3C28 - chains A and B of the 4 polymer chains in the assembly; structure by X-ray diffraction, 2.60 A resolution.

Chain A (and B):
Protein: Recombinase cre
Organism: Bacteriophage P1
Notes: chain B of this document is another copy of the same molecule, construct and numbering; everything in this record applies to it too
UniProt: P06956 (RECR_BPP1); residues 20-341 here = UniProt positions 20-341
Sequence (322 residues; each row starts with the number of its first residue):
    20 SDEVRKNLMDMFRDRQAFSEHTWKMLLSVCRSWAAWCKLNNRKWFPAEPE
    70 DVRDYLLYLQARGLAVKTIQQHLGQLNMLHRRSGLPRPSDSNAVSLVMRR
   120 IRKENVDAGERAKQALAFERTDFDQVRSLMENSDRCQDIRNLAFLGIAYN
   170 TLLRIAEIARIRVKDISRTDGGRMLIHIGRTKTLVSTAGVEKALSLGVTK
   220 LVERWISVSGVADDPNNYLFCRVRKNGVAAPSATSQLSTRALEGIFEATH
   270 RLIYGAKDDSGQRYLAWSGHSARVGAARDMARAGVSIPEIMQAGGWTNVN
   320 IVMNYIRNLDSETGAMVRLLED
Not modelled in the structure: 186-192, 197-211, 279 (chain B: 327-332, 334)
UniProt features mapped onto this chain:
  - active site: Arg173, His289, Arg292, Trp315, Tyr324 (O-(3'-phospho-DNA)-tyrosine intermediate)

Chain A / chain B interface:
Residue-residue contacts (50; chain A residue first):
  Lys25(A) - Glu69(B)  salt bridge
  Asn26(A) - Asn111(B)
  Asp29(A) - Glu69(B)
  Asp29(A) - Asn111(B)
  Asp29(A) - Ala112(B)
  Asp29(A) - Leu115(B)
  Met30(A) - Leu115(B)  hydrophobic
  Arg32(A) - Glu69(B)  salt bridge
  Arg32(A) - Arg72(B)
  Arg32(A) - Ala112(B)
  Arg32(A) - Arg119(B)  hydrogen bond (backbone-side chain)
  Asp33(A) - Arg72(B)  salt bridge
  Asp33(A) - Ala112(B)
  Asp33(A) - Leu115(B)
  Asp33(A) - Val116(B)
  Asp33(A) - Arg119(B)  salt bridge
  Gln35(A) - Arg119(B)
  Gln35(A) - Lys122(B)
  Gln35(A) - Glu123(B)  hydrogen bond
  Ala36(A) - Leu115(B)
  Ala36(A) - Arg118(B)
  Ala36(A) - Arg119(B)
  Ala36(A) - Lys122(B)
  Phe37(A) - Leu115(B)  hydrophobic
  Phe37(A) - Arg118(B)
  Ser38(A) - Lys122(B)  hydrogen bond
  Arg100(A) - Asn111(B)
  Arg101(A) - Asn111(B)
  Arg101(A) - Ser114(B)
  Arg101(A) - Leu115(B)
  Arg101(A) - Arg118(B)
  Arg139(A) - Leu338(B)
  Asn169(A) - Met335(B)
  Asn169(A) - Val336(B)
  Asn169(A) - Leu339(B)
  Leu171(A) - Met335(B)  hydrophobic
  Ala212(A) - Val336(B)
  Leu213(A) - Val336(B)
  Ser214(A) - Val336(B)
  Ser214(A) - Leu339(B)
  Leu215(A) - Glu340(B)
  Ala295(A) - Met335(B)  hydrophobic
  Met299(A) - Met335(B)  hydrophobic
  Ala302(A) - Leu338(B)  hydrophobic
  Pro307(A) - Ile306(B)  hydrophobic
  Gln311(A) - Met322(B)  hydrogen bond (side chain-backbone)
  Gln311(A) - Ile325(B)
  Gln311(A) - Arg326(B)
  Thr316(A) - Met322(B)
  Thr316(A) - Arg326(B)
Interface residues without a listed pair, chain A (31 interface residues in all): Ser102, Phe142, Tyr168, Val217, Gly314, Trp315
Interface residues without a listed pair, chain B (22 interface residues in all): Asn319, Asp341

In short:
Chain A and chain B form an interface of 31 and 22 residues respectively, with 4 hydrogen bonds and 4 salt
bridges. Polar pairs include Lys25(A)-Glu69(B), Arg32(A)-Glu69(B) and Asp33(A)-Arg72(B). From UniProt: 5
active-site residues on chain A.
Both chains are Recombinase cre (Bacteriophage P1). Entry 3C28 (Crystal structure of the product synapse
complex) was determined by X-ray diffraction.
